PDB entry 8ABZ | electron microscopy, 3.40 A resolution | chains D and T of the 8 polymer chains in the assembly

Chain D:
Name: DNA-directed RNA polymerase subunit beta'
Organism: Escherichia coli K-12
Notes: EC 2.7.7.6
UniProtKB: C3SIA2 (C3SIA2_ECOLX); residues 1-1406 here = UniProt positions 1-1406
Sequence (1406 residues; numbered 1 to 1406; the number before each row is that of its first residue):
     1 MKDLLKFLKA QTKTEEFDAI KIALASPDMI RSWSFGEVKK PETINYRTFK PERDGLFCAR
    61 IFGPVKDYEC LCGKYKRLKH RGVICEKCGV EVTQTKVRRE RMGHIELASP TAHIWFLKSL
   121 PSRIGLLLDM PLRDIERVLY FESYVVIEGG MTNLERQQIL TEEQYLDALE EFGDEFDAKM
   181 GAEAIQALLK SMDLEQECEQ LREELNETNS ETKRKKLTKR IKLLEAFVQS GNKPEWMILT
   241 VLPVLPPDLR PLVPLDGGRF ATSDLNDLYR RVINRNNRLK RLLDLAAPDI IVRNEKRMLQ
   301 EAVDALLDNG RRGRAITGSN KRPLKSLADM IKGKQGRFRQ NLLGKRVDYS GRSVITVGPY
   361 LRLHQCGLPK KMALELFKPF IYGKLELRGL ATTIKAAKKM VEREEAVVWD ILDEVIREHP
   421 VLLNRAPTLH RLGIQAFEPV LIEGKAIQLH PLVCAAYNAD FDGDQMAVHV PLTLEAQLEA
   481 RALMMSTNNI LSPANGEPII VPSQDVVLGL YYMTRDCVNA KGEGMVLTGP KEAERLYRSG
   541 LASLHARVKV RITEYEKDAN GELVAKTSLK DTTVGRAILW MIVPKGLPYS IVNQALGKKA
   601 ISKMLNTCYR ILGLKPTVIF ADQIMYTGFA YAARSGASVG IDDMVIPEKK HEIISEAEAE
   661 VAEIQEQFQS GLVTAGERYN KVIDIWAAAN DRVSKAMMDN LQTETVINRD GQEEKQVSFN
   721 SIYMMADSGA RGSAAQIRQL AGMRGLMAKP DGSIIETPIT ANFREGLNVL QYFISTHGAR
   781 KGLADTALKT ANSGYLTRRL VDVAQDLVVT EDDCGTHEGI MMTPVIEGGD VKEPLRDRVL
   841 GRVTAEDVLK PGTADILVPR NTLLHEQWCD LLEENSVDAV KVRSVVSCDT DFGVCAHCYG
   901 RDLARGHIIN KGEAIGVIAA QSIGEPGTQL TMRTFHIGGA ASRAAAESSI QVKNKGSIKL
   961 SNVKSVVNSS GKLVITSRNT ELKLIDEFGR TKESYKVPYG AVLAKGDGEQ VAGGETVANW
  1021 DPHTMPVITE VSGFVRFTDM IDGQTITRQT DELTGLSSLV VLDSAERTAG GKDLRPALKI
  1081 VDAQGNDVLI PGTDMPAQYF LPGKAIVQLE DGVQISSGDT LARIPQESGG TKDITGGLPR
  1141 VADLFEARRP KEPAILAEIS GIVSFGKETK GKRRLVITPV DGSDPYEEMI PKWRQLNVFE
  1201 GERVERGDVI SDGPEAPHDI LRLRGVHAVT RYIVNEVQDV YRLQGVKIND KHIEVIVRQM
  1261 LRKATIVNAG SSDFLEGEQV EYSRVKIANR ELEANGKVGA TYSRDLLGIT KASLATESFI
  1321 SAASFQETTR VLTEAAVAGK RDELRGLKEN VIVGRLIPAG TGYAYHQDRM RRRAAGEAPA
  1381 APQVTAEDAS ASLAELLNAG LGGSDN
Unresolved in the structure: 1-15, 934-947, 1127-1135, 1374-1406
Ion coordination: Zn2+ site 1: Cys-70, Cys-72, Cys-85, Cys-88; Mg2+: Asp-460, Asp-462, Asp-464 (shared with 1 residue of chain R); Zn2+ site 2: Cys-814, Cys-888, Cys-895, Cys-898

Chain T:
Molecule: Template DNA
Sequence (295 nucleotides; each row starts with the number of its first residue):
     1 GCCGTGACTA AAXXCAAAAA AGCCTTCTCG CTAATGTTGT GAAAGATTGG GACACACGCC
    61 ATCTGGTAAA CCACAGTGCG GTCGCTCCGG CAGAATTATT ATAAGCATGG TGGTGTTTCC
   121 CCGTGTCCCT CTCGATGGGC TTATGATGTA CTTAAAGTTC ATTAATGTAA AGTACCAATA
   181 GTACATTTTA TGGGTATAAA AAGCTCACTA CATCATAAGT TAGTGAACTT TAAGGAAATT
   241 TATTTTTGGT ACCGAGCTCG AATTCACTGG CCGTCGTTTT ACAACGTCGT GACTG
Unresolved in the structure: 25-295
Modified residues: IGU (2'-deoxyisoguanine-5'-monophosphate) at position 13; IGU (2'-deoxyisoguanine-5'-monophosphate) at position 14

How chain D and chain T interact:
Residue-residue contacts (23; chain D residue first):
  Leu-255(D) with DC24(T), base contact
  Arg-259(D) with DC24(T), base contact
  Arg-311(D) with DA10(T), phosphate contact
  Ser-319(D) with DC24(T), hydrogen bond to the phosphate
  Asn-320(D) with DC23(T), phosphate contact; DC24(T), sugar contact
  Lys-334(D) with IGU_14(T), salt bridge to the phosphate; DC15(T), salt bridge to the phosphate
  Arg-339(D) with IGU_13(T), salt bridge to the phosphate; DC15(T), salt bridge to the phosphate
  Arg-346(D) with DA17(T), salt bridge to the phosphate
  Arg-352(D) with DA16(T), sugar contact
  Ala-426(D) with DA16(T), sugar contact
  Pro-427(D) with IGU_14(T), base contact
  Thr-790(D) with IGU_14(T), base contact
  Ala-791(D) with IGU_14(T), sugar contact
  Tyr-795(D) with IGU_13(T), sugar contact
  Arg-798(D) with IGU_13(T), salt bridge to the phosphate
  Lys-1172(D) with DT5(T), salt bridge to the phosphate
  Met-1189(D) with DG4(T), phosphate contact
  Gln-1326(D) with DA12(T), sugar contact
  Glu-1327(D) with DA11(T), sugar contact; DA12(T), hydrogen bond to the phosphate
Interface residues without a listed pair, chain D (26 interface residues in all): Ser-210, Glu-211, Thr-212, Ala-261, Thr-262, Lys-332, Thr-1329
Interface residues without a listed pair, chain T (13 interface residues in all): DC3

Summary:
The interface between chain D and chain T involves 26 residues on one side and 13 on the other; the contacts
include 2 hydrogen bonds and 7 salt bridges. Among the polar pairs are Ser-319(D)/DC24(T), Glu-1327(D)/DA12(T)
and Lys-334(D)/IGU_14(T).
Chain D is DNA-directed RNA polymerase subunit beta' (Escherichia coli K-12) and chain T is Template DNA; the
structure, RNA polymerase at U-rich pause bound to non-regulatory RNA - pause prone, closed clamp state, was
determined by electron microscopy, deposited together with 8ABY, 8AC0, 8AC1, 8AC2, 8ACP and 8AD1.
